PDB entry 9I3I | electron microscopy, 4.40 A resolution (low resolution: residue-level contacts below are approximate; hydrogen-bond / salt-bridge calls are withheld) | chains 2 and Y of the 14 polymer chains in the assembly

== Chain 2 ==
Protein: DNA replication licensing factor MCM2
Source organism: Saccharomyces cerevisiae S288C
Notes: EC 3.6.4.12
UniProtKB: P29469 (MCM2_YEAST); residue numbers follow UniProt; this construct covers 1-868
Chain sequence (868 residues; row label = number of the first residue in the row):
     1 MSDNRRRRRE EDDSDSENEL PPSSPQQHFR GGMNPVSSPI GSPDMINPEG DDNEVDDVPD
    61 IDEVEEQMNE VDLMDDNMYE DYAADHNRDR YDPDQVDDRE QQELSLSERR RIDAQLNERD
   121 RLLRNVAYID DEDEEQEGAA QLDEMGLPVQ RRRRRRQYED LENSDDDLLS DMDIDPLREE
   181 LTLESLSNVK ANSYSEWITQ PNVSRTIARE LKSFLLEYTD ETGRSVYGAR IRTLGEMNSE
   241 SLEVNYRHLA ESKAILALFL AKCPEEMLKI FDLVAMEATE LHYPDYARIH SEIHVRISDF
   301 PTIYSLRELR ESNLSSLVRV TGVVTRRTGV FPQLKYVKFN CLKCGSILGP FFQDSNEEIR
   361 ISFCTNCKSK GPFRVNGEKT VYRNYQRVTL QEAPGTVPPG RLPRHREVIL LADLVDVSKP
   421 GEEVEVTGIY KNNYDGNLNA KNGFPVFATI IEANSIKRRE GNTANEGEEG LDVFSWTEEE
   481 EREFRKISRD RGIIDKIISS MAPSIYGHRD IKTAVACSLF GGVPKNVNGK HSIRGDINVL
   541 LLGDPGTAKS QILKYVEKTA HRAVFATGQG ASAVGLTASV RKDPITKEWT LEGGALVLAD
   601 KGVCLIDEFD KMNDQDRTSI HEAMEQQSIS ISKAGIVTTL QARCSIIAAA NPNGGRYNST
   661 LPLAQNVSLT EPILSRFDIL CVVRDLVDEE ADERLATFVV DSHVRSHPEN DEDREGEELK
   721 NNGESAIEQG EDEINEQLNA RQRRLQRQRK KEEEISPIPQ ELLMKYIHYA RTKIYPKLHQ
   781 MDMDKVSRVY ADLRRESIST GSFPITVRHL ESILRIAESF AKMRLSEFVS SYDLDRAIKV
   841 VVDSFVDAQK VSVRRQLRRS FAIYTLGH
Unresolved in the structure: 1-200, 461-472, 705-755, 865-868
Ligand contacts:
  - ADP (adenosine-5'-diphosphate), molecule 1: Ile505, Pro545, Gly546, Thr547, Ala548, Lys549, Ser550, Gln551, Asp607, Glu608, Asn651, Leu695, Val699
  - ADP, molecule 2: His531, Arg676, Val807, Arg808, Glu811
UniProt features mapped onto this chain:
  - zinc finger: Cys341 to Cys367 (C4-type)
  - motif: Ser675 to Asp678 (Arginine finger)
  - binding site (ATP): Gly543 to Ser550
  - modified residue (Phosphoserine): Ser14, Ser16, Ser23, Ser164, Ser170
  - natural variant: Glu392 (E392K: In allele MCM2-1)
  - mutagenesis: Cys364 (C364Y/F/S/H: Loss of activity), Cys367 (C367Y/F/S/H: Loss of activity), Lys549 (K549A: Reduces MCM2-7 complex helicase activity. Abolishes MCM2-7 complex helicase activity; when associated with MCM5 A-422. Reduces MCM2-7 complex helicase activity; when associated with MCM3 A-415), Arg676 (R676A: Loss of MCM2-7 complex helicase activity)

== Chain Y ==
Molecule: 88-nt DNA strand
Sequence (88 nucleotides; numbered 1 to 88; the number before each row is that of its first residue):
     1 TATATACAGT CAGTCAGTCA GTCAGTCAGT CAGTCAGTCA GTCAGTCAAG GGAAAATAAA
    61 CAATACATAA CAAAACATAT AAAAACCA

== Interface between chain 2 and chain Y ==
Pairs across the interface (5; chain 2 residue first):
  Arg360(2) - DG33(Y)
  Lys370(2) - DT34(Y)
  Lys582(2) - DT22(Y)
  Lys582(2) - DC23(Y)
  Lys587(2) - DA24(Y)
Also at the interface, not in a pair above, chain 2 (5 interface residues in all): Pro372

== In short ==
Chain 2 and chain Y each contribute 5 residues to their interface. Ligands of chain 2: ADP. Curated annotation
(UniProt) lists 8 ATP-binding residues and 4 mutagenesis sites on chain 2.
Here chain 2 is DNA replication licensing factor MCM2 (Saccharomyces cerevisiae S288C) and chain Y is an 88-nt
DNA strand. Entry 9I3I (Cryo-EM structure of the MCM-ORC (MO) complex featuring an ORC2 regulatory domain
involved in cell cycle ...) was determined by electron microscopy (same publication as 8RIF and 8RIG).
